3TED - chains A and C of the 3 polymer chains in the assembly; structure by X-ray diffraction, 2.00 A resolution.

# Chain A
Molecule: Chromo domain-containing protein 1
From: Saccharomyces cerevisiae
Notes: EC 3.6.4.-; fragment: SANT/SLIDE DNA-binding domain
UniProt: P32657 (CHD1_YEAST); residues 1006-1274 here = UniProt positions 1006-1274
Amino-acid sequence (271 residues; row label = number of the first residue in the row):
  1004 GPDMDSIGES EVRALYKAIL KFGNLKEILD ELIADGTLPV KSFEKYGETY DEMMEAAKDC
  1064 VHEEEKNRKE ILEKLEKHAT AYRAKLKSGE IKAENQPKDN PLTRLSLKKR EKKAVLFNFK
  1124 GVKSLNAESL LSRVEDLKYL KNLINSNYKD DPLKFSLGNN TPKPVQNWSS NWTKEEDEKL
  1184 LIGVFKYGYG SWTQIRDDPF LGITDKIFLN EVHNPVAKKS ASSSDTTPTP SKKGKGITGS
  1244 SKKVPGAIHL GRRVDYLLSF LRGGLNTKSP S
Disordered / not traced: 1004-1005, 1213-1244, 1267-1274
Construct notes: expression tag (1004-1005)
Curated features (UniProtKB/Swiss-Prot):
  - cross-link: Lys-1144 (Glycyl lysine isopeptide (Lys-Gly) (interchain with G-Cter in ubiquitin))

# Chain C
Molecule: 12-nt DNA strand
Sequence (12 nucleotides; numbered 1 to 12; the number before each row is that of its first residue):
     1 GCATATATAT GG

# Interface between chain A and chain C
Residue-residue contacts (16; chain A residue first):
  Arg-1016(A) / DG11(C)  phosphate contact
  Arg-1016(A) / DG12(C)  phosphate contact
  Lys-1020(A) / DG11(C)  phosphate contact
  Arg-1113(A) / DG1(C)  hydrogen bond to the base
  Arg-1113(A) / DC2(C)  base contact
  Lys-1115(A) / DC2(C)  phosphate contact
  Lys-1126(A) / DG11(C)  salt bridge to the phosphate
  Lys-1166(A) / DC2(C)  hydrogen bond to the phosphate
  Lys-1166(A) / DA3(C)  salt bridge to the phosphate
  Trp-1171(A) / DT4(C)  hydrogen bond to the phosphate
  Val-1247(A) / DA5(C)  phosphate contact
  His-1252(A) / DT4(C)  phosphate contact
  His-1252(A) / DA5(C)  salt bridge to the phosphate
  Arg-1255(A) / DA3(C)  sugar contact
  Arg-1255(A) / DT4(C)  salt bridge to the phosphate
  Tyr-1259(A) / DA3(C)  phosphate contact
Interface residues without a listed pair, chain A (12 interface residues in all): Gln-1169

# In short
The interface between chain A and chain C involves 12 residues on one side and 7 on the other, with 3 hydrogen
bonds and 4 salt bridges. Polar contacts include Arg-1113(A)/DG1(C), Lys-1166(A)/DC2(C) and
Trp-1171(A)/DT4(C).
Chain A is Chromo domain-containing protein 1 (Saccharomyces cerevisiae) and chain C is a 12-nt DNA strand;
the structure, Crystal structure of the Chd1 DNA-binding domain in complex with a DNA duplex, was determined
by X-ray diffraction.
